PDB entry 1CXP | X-ray diffraction, 1.80 A resolution | chains A and C of the 4 polymer chains in the assembly

[Chain A]
Molecule: Myeloperoxidase
Organism: Homo sapiens
Notes: EC 1.11.1.7; fragment: light chain
UniProtKB: P05164 (PERM_HUMAN); residues 1-104 here correspond to UniProt positions 167-270 (UniProt number = residue number + 166)
Sequence (104 residues; numbered 1 to 104; the number before each row is that of its first residue):
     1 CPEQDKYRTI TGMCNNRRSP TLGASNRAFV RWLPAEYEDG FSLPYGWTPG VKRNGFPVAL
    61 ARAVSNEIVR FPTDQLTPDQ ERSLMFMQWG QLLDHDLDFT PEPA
Disulfides: C1-C14
Metal / ion sites: Ca2+: D96 (shared with T168(C), F170(C), D172(C), S174(C) of chain C)
Residues lining bound ligands: heme (HEM): M87, G90, Q91, D94, D98, F99, T100, E102

[Chain C]
Molecule: Myeloperoxidase
Organism: Homo sapiens
Notes: EC 1.11.1.7; fragment: heavy chain
UniProtKB: P05164 (PERM_HUMAN); residues 113-578 here correspond to UniProt positions 279-744 (UniProt number = residue number + 166)
Sequence (466 residues; each row starts with the number of its first residue):
   113 VNCETSCVQQ PPCFPLKIPP NDPRIKNQAD CIPFFRSCPA CPGSNITIRN QINALTSFVD
   173 ASMVYGSEEP LARNLRNMSN QLGLLAVNQR FQDNGRALLP FDNLHDDPCL LTNRSARIPC
   233 FLAGDTRSSE MPELTSMHTL LLREHNRLAT ELKSLNPRWD GERLYQEARK IVGAMVQIIT
   293 YRDYLPLVLG PTAMRKYLPT YRSYNDSVDP RIANVFTNAF RYGHTLIQPF MFRLDNRYQP
   353 MEPNPRVPLS RVFFASWRVV LEGGIDPILR GLMATPAKLN RQNQIAVDEI RERLFEQVMR
   413 IGLDLPALNM QRSRDHGLPG YNAWRRFCGL PQPETVGQLG TVLRNLKLAR KLMEQYGTPN
   473 NIDIWMGGVS EPLKRKGRVG PLLACIIGTQ FRKLRDGDRF WWENEGVFSM QQRQALAQIS
   533 LPRIICDNTG ITTVSKNNIF MSNSYPRDFV NCSTLPALNL ASWREA
Differences from the reference sequence: modified residue (150)
Modified positions: C150 (s-hydroxycysteine; CSO)
Disulfides: C115-C125, C119-C143, C221-C232, C440-C497, C538-C564
Glycans and other covalent adducts: N-acetylglucosamine (NAG) linked to N189, N225; heme (HEM) linked to E242, M243; glycan linked to N317
Metal / ion sites: Ca2+: T168, F170, D172, S174 (shared with D96(A) of chain A); heme Fe near H336 (its only coordinating residue here)
Residues lining bound ligands: heme (HEM): R239, Y296, T329, F332, R333, Y334, G335, H336, I339, F365, L406, F407, L417, L420, N421, R424

[Chain A / chain C interface]
Residue-residue contacts - 309 pairs, chain A then chain C:
  D5(A) - R511(C)  salt bridge
  D5(A) - F512(C)
  K6(A) - R275(C)
  K6(A) - K282(C)  hydrogen bond (backbone-side chain)
  Y7(A) - R275(C)
  Y7(A) - Q278(C)
  Y7(A) - E279(C)  hydrogen bond
  Y7(A) - F512(C)
  R8(A) - F170(C)
  R8(A) - V171(C)
  R8(A) - D172(C)
  R8(A) - R281(C)  hydrogen bond (backbone-side chain)
  R8(A) - Q289(C)
  R8(A) - D510(C)  salt bridge
  R8(A) - F512(C)
  T9(A) - R281(C)  hydrogen bond (backbone-side chain)
  I10(A) - T168(C)
  I10(A) - G178(C)
  I10(A) - S179(C)
  I10(A) - E180(C)
  I10(A) - E181(C)
  I10(A) - A184(C)  hydrophobic
  I10(A) - Y277(C)
  I10(A) - R281(C)
  T11(A) - T168(C)
  T11(A) - S179(C)
  G12(A) - T168(C)
  G12(A) - F170(C)
  C14(A) - R511(C)  hydrogen bond (backbone-side chain)
  N15(A) - F170(C)
  N15(A) - Y316(C)
  N15(A) - G509(C)
  N15(A) - D510(C)  hydrogen bond
  N15(A) - R511(C)  hydrogen bond (backbone-side chain)
  N15(A) - F512(C)
  N16(A) - Y316(C)
  N16(A) - D318(C)  hydrogen bond (side chain-backbone)
  R17(A) - R511(C)
  R18(A) - D318(C)  salt bridge
  R18(A) - S319(C)  hydrogen bond
  L22(A) - F170(C)
  L22(A) - D321(C)
  L22(A) - P322(C)
  L22(A) - R323(C)
  G23(A) - T168(C)
  G23(A) - S169(C)  hydrogen bond (backbone-backbone)
  G23(A) - F170(C)
  G23(A) - R323(C)
  S25(A) - N165(C)
  S25(A) - A166(C)
  S25(A) - L167(C)
  S25(A) - S179(C)  hydrogen bond (side chain-backbone)
  N26(A) - I164(C)
  N26(A) - N165(C)  hydrogen bond (backbone-backbone)
  N26(A) - A166(C)
  N26(A) - E180(C)  hydrogen bond
  R27(A) - I164(C)
  R27(A) - N165(C)  hydrogen bond (backbone-backbone)
  A28(A) - A152(C)  hydrophobic
  A28(A) - N162(C)
  A28(A) - Q163(C)
  F29(A) - N162(C)  hydrogen bond (backbone-side chain)
  F29(A) - Q163(C)  hydrogen bond (backbone-backbone)
  F29(A) - I164(C)
  F29(A) - N165(C)
  F29(A) - I324(C)
  F29(A) - N326(C)
  F29(A) - T329(C)
  V30(A) - D321(C)
  V30(A) - R323(C)
  V30(A) - I324(C)  hydrogen bond (backbone-backbone)
  V30(A) - A325(C)
  V30(A) - N326(C)  hydrogen bond (backbone-backbone)
  R31(A) - R161(C)  hydrogen bond (side chain-backbone)
  R31(A) - N162(C)  hydrogen bond
  R31(A) - Q163(C)  hydrogen bond
  R31(A) - N326(C)
  R31(A) - H428(C)  hydrogen bond (side chain-backbone)
  R31(A) - G429(C)
  R31(A) - L430(C)
  W32(A) - A325(C)
  W32(A) - V327(C)  hydrophobic
  W32(A) - W436(C)  hydrophobic
  W32(A) - F439(C)  hydrophobic
  W32(A) - I498(C)
  W32(A) - T501(C)
  W32(A) - Q502(C)
  W32(A) - K505(C)
  L33(A) - P431(C)  hydrophobic
  L33(A) - A435(C)
  L33(A) - W436(C)  hydrophobic
  P34(A) - P431(C)
  A35(A) - I160(C)  hydrophobic
  A35(A) - G429(C)
  E36(A) - G429(C)  hydrogen bond (backbone-backbone)
  E36(A) - P431(C)
  Y37(A) - R148(C)
  Y37(A) - I160(C)  hydrophobic
  Y37(A) - R161(C)  hydrogen bond (side chain-backbone)
  Y37(A) - Q163(C)  hydrogen bond
  Y37(A) - D427(C)
  Y37(A) - H428(C)  hydrogen bond (side chain-backbone)
  Y37(A) - G429(C)
  F41(A) - N157(C)
  F41(A) - T159(C)
  F41(A) - I160(C)
  F41(A) - R161(C)  hydrogen bond (backbone-backbone)
  S42(A) - R148(C)  hydrogen bond (backbone-side chain)
  S42(A) - R161(C)
  P44(A) - F126(C)  hydrophobic
  P44(A) - R148(C)
  P44(A) - R426(C)
  P44(A) - D427(C)
  Y45(A) - F126(C)
  Y45(A) - R426(C)
  G46(A) - Q121(C)
  G46(A) - F126(C)
  W47(A) - Q121(C)  hydrogen bond (backbone-side chain)
  W47(A) - C125(C)
  W47(A) - F126(C)  hydrophobic
  R53(A) - L430(C)  hydrogen bond (side chain-backbone)
  R53(A) - P431(C)
  R53(A) - G432(C)
  R53(A) - N473(C)  hydrogen bond (backbone-side chain)
  N54(A) - N472(C)
  N54(A) - N473(C)
  F56(A) - Y468(C)
  F56(A) - G469(C)
  F56(A) - T470(C)
  F56(A) - N473(C)
  V58(A) - R426(C)
  A59(A) - R426(C)  hydrogen bond (backbone-side chain)
  A59(A) - Q467(C)
  A59(A) - Y468(C)  hydrophobic
  L60(A) - K129(C)
  L60(A) - I130(C)
  L60(A) - P131(C)
  A61(A) - A419(C)
  A61(A) - M422(C)
  A61(A) - Q423(C)
  A61(A) - R426(C)
  R62(A) - K129(C)
  R62(A) - P131(C)
  R62(A) - D134(C)  salt bridge
  R62(A) - R136(C)
  R62(A) - I144(C)
  R62(A) - R403(C)  hydrogen bond (side chain-backbone)
  R62(A) - E404(C)  salt bridge
  R62(A) - D416(C)  salt bridge
  R62(A) - A419(C)
  A63(A) - P131(C)  hydrophobic
  A63(A) - Q467(C)
  V64(A) - M422(C)  hydrophobic
  V64(A) - Q467(C)
  V64(A) - Y468(C)
  V64(A) - M478(C)  hydrophobic
  S65(A) - R403(C)  hydrogen bond
  S65(A) - D416(C)  hydrogen bond
  S65(A) - P418(C)
  S65(A) - M422(C)
  N66(A) - P131(C)
  N66(A) - D134(C)  hydrogen bond
  N66(A) - P135(C)
  N66(A) - R403(C)  hydrogen bond
  E67(A) - Q467(C)
  I68(A) - L460(C)  hydrophobic
  I68(A) - L464(C)  hydrophobic
  I68(A) - Q467(C)
  I68(A) - M478(C)  hydrophobic
  V69(A) - A398(C)
  V69(A) - R403(C)
  V69(A) - P418(C)  hydrophobic
  V69(A) - M478(C)  hydrophobic
  R70(A) - R403(C)
  F71(A) - K390(C)
  F71(A) - N395(C)
  F71(A) - Q396(C)
  F71(A) - I397(C)
  F71(A) - A398(C)
  F71(A) - V399(C)
  Q75(A) - Q396(C)  hydrogen bond (backbone-side chain)
  L76(A) - Q340(C)
  L76(A) - P341(C)
  L76(A) - K390(C)
  L76(A) - Q396(C)
  L76(A) - V399(C)  hydrophobic
  T77(A) - K390(C)
  T77(A) - L391(C)  hydrogen bond (backbone-backbone)
  T77(A) - R393(C)  hydrogen bond
  T77(A) - Q396(C)  hydrogen bond
  P78(A) - P388(C)  hydrophobic
  P78(A) - A389(C)
  D79(A) - P388(C)
  D79(A) - A389(C)  hydrogen bond (backbone-backbone)
  D79(A) - L391(C)
  D79(A) - R490(C)  salt bridge
  D79(A) - N555(C)  hydrogen bond (backbone-side chain)
  Q80(A) - N555(C)  hydrogen bond (backbone-side chain)
  E81(A) - R490(C)  salt bridge
  E81(A) - F552(C)
  E81(A) - M553(C)
  R82(A) - L299(C)  hydrogen bond (side chain-backbone)
  R82(A) - P388(C)
  R82(A) - A389(C)  hydrogen bond (backbone-backbone)
  R82(A) - K488(C)  hydrogen bond (side chain-backbone)
  R82(A) - R490(C)
  R82(A) - F552(C)
  R82(A) - M553(C)
  R82(A) - N555(C)  hydrogen bond (backbone-side chain)
  S83(A) - L384(C)
  S83(A) - M385(C)
  S83(A) - T387(C)
  S83(A) - A389(C)
  S83(A) - I551(C)  hydrogen bond (side chain-backbone)
  S83(A) - F552(C)  hydrogen bond (backbone-backbone)
  S83(A) - M553(C)
  S83(A) - S554(C)
  S83(A) - N555(C)
  L84(A) - Q340(C)
  L84(A) - F344(C)  hydrophobic
  L84(A) - L384(C)  hydrogen bond (backbone-backbone)
  L84(A) - T387(C)  hydrogen bond (backbone-backbone)
  L84(A) - P388(C)
  L84(A) - A389(C)
  M85(A) - M249(C)  hydrophobic
  M85(A) - L384(C)  hydrogen bond (backbone-backbone)
  M85(A) - I551(C)  hydrophobic
  M85(A) - F552(C)
  F86(A) - Y296(C)
  F86(A) - L299(C)
  F86(A) - V300(C)  hydrophobic
  F86(A) - R490(C)
  F86(A) - F552(C)  hydrophobic
  M87(A) - L338(C)  hydrophobic
  M87(A) - I339(C)  hydrophobic
  Q88(A) - M243(C)
  Q88(A) - E245(C)
  Q88(A) - L246(C)
  Q88(A) - M249(C)
  Q88(A) - L384(C)
  W89(A) - M249(C)  hydrophobic
  W89(A) - V288(C)
  W89(A) - I291(C)  hydrophobic
  W89(A) - T292(C)  hydrogen bond
  W89(A) - Y296(C)
  W89(A) - L533(C)  hydrophobic
  W89(A) - F552(C)  hydrophobic
  G90(A) - Y296(C)
  G90(A) - F332(C)
  Q91(A) - E242(C)  hydrogen bond
  Q91(A) - M243(C)
  Q91(A) - L246(C)
  L92(A) - M175(C)
  L92(A) - L246(C)  hydrophobic
  L92(A) - M249(C)  hydrophobic
  L92(A) - H250(C)
  L93(A) - T292(C)
  L93(A) - Y296(C)  hydrophobic
  L93(A) - F503(C)  hydrophobic
  D94(A) - R239(C)  salt bridge
  D94(A) - F332(C)
  H95(A) - L167(C)
  H95(A) - M175(C)
  H95(A) - D237(C)  salt bridge
  H95(A) - R239(C)  hydrogen bond
  H95(A) - L246(C)
  D96(A) - T168(C)
  D96(A) - F170(C)
  D96(A) - V171(C)
  D96(A) - D172(C)  hydrogen bond (side chain-backbone)
  D96(A) - A173(C)  hydrogen bond (side chain-backbone)
  D96(A) - S174(C)  hydrogen bond (side chain-backbone)
  D96(A) - M175(C)
  D96(A) - V288(C)
  L97(A) - N165(C)  hydrogen bond (backbone-side chain)
  L97(A) - T168(C)
  L97(A) - S169(C)
  L97(A) - V171(C)  hydrophobic
  L97(A) - I324(C)
  L97(A) - F328(C)  hydrophobic
  L97(A) - F503(C)  hydrophobic
  L97(A) - L506(C)  hydrophobic
  D98(A) - N165(C)
  D98(A) - L167(C)
  D98(A) - R239(C)  hydrogen bond (backbone-side chain)
  D98(A) - F328(C)
  D98(A) - T329(C)
  F99(A) - I164(C)
  F99(A) - N165(C)  hydrogen bond (backbone-side chain)
  F99(A) - A166(C)  hydrogen bond (backbone-backbone)
  F99(A) - L167(C)
  F99(A) - T238(C)
  F99(A) - R239(C)
  T100(A) - S149(C)
  T100(A) - Q163(C)
  T100(A) - I164(C)
  T100(A) - H428(C)
  P101(A) - S149(C)
  P101(A) - C150(C)  hydrogen bond (backbone-backbone)
  P101(A) - I164(C)
  E102(A) - F147(C)
  E102(A) - R148(C)
  E102(A) - C150(C)
  E102(A) - R424(C)  salt bridge
  P103(A) - P124(C)  hydrophobic
  P103(A) - F147(C)
  P103(A) - R148(C)
  P103(A) - C150(C)
  A104(A) - F147(C)
Interface residues without a listed pair, chain A (85 interface residues in all): A24, G40, L43, T73
Interface residues without a listed pair, chain C (154 interface residues in all): Q122, P123, L128, S156, Y177, L253, V320, Y334, G335, L381, D400, K463, D475, W477, G489, W513, I537

[Summary]
85 residues of chain A face 154 of chain C across their interface, with 64 hydrogen bonds and 11 salt bridges.
Among the polar pairs are D5(A)-R511(C), R8(A)-D510(C) and R18(A)-D318(C). Ligands of chain A: heme. Heme is
covalently linked to E242(C).
Here chain A is Myeloperoxidase and chain C is Myeloperoxidase, both from Homo sapiens. Entry 1CXP (Cryogenic
crystal structure of human myeloperoxidase isoform C) was determined by X-ray diffraction together with 1D2V
from the same study.
